PDB entry 2IAN | X-ray diffraction, 2.80 A resolution | chains C and E of the 5 polymer chains in the assembly

== Chain C ==
Protein: 15-mer peptide from Triosephosphate isomerase
Source organism: Homo sapiens
Notes: EC 5.3.1.1; fragment: residues 23-37 (22-36)
UniProt: P60174 (TPIS_HUMAN); residues 23-37 here correspond to UniProt positions 22-36 (UniProt number = residue number - 1)
Amino-acid sequence (15 residues; numbered 23 to 37; the number before each row is that of its first residue):
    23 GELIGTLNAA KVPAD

== Chain E ==
Protein: CD4+ T cell receptor E8 beta chain
Source organism: Homo sapiens
Notes: engineered mutation(s): S167C
UniProt: P01850 (TCB_HUMAN); residues 111-240 here correspond to UniProt positions 1-130 (UniProt number = residue number - 110)
Amino-acid sequence (240 residues; each row starts with the number of its first residue):
     1 NAGVTQTPKF RILKIGQSMT LQCTQDMNHN YMYWYRQDPG MGLKLIYYSV GAGITDKGEV
    61 PNGYNVSRST TEDFPLRLEL AAPSQTSVYF CASTYHGTGY FGEGSWLTVV EDLNKVFPPE
   121 VAVFEPSEAE ISHTQKATLV CLATGFFPDH VELSWWVNGK EVHSGVCTDP QPLKEQPALN
   181 DSRYALSSRL RVSATFWQNP RNHFRCQVQF YGLSENDEWT QDRAKPVTQI VSAEAWGRAD
Unresolved in the structure: 1-2
Disulfides: Cys-23/Cys-91, Cys-141/Cys-206

== Chain C / chain E interface ==
Contacting residue pairs - 8 pairs, chain C then chain E:
  Asn-30(C) / Tyr-31(E)  hydrogen bond
  Asn-30(C) / Tyr-95(E)
  Asn-30(C) / His-96(E)
  Ala-31(C) / Tyr-95(E)  hydrogen bond (backbone-side chain)
  Ala-31(C) / His-96(E)
  Ala-32(C) / His-96(E)
  Lys-33(C) / Asn-28(E)  hydrogen bond (side chain-backbone)
  Lys-33(C) / Asn-30(E)  hydrogen bond
Interface residues without a listed pair, chain E (6 interface residues in all): Thr-71

== Summary ==
4 residues of chain C face 6 of chain E across their interface, with 4 hydrogen bonds. Polar contacts include
Asn-30(C)/Tyr-31(E), Ala-31(C)/Tyr-95(E) and Lys-33(C)/Asn-28(E).
Chain C is a 15-mer peptide from Triosephosphate isomerase and chain E is CD4+ T cell receptor E8 beta chain,
both from Homo sapiens; the structure, Structural basis for recognition of mutant self by a tumor-specific,
MHC class II-restricted TCR, was determined by X-ray diffraction (same publication as 2IAL and 2IAM).
